3UJZ - chain A; structure by X-ray diffraction, 2.50 A resolution.

[Chain A]
Protein: Metalloprotease stcE
Organism: Escherichia coli
Notes: EC 3.4.24.-
Reference sequence: O82882 (STCE_ECO57); residue numbers follow UniProt; this construct covers 36-898
Chain sequence (869 residues; each row starts with the number of its first residue):
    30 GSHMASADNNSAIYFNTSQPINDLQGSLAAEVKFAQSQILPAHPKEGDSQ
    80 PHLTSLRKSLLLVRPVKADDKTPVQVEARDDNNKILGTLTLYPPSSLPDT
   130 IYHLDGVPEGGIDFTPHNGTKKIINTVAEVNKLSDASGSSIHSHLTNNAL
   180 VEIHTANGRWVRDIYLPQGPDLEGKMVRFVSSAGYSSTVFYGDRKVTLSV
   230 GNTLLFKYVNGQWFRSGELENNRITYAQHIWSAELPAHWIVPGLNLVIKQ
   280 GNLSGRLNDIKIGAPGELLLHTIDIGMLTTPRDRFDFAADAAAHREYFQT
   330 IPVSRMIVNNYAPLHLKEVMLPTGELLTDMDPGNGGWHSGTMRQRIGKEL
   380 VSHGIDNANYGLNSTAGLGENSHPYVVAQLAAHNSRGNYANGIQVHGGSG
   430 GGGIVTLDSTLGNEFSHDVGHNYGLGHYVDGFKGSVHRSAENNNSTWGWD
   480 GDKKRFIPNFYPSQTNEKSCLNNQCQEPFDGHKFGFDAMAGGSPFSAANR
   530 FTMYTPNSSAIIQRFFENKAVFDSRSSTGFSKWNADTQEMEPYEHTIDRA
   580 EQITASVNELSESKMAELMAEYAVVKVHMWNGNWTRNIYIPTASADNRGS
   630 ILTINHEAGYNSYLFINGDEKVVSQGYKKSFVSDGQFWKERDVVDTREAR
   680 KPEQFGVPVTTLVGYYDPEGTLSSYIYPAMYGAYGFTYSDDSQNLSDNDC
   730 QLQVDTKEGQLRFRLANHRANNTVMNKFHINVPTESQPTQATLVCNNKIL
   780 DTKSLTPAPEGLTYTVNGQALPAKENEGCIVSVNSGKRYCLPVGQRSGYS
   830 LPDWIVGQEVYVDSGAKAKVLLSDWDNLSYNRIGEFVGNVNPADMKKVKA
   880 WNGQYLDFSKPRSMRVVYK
Disordered / not traced: 30-38, 138-247, 577-676, 719-753, 768-778
Sequence notes: expression tag (30-35); engineered mutation Ala318 (Lys in O82882), Ala320 (Lys in O82882), Ala321 (Glu in O82882), Asp447 (Glu in O82882)
Modified / non-standard residues: Mse33, Mse205, Mse594, Mse598, Mse608 (selenomethionine); Mse306, Mse335, Mse349, Mse359, Mse371, Mse518, Mse532, Mse569, Mse709, Mse754, Mse874, Mse893 (selenomethionine; parent Met)
Disulfides: Cys499-Cys504, Cys808-Cys819
Ion coordination: Zn2+: His446, His450, His456
Curated features (UniProtKB/Swiss-Prot):
  - binding site (Zn(2+)): His446, His450, His456
Reported in the primary citation:
  - Zn2+ coordination: His446, His450, His456
  - specificity-determining residues: Trp366, His367
  - catalytic residues: His367, Tyr457 (proposed by the authors, not directly observed)
  - specificity-determining residues: Arg372, Lys377 (proposed by the authors, not directly observed)

[Summary]
The Zn2+ site is built by His446, His450 and His456. UniProt lists 3 Zn2+-binding residues. From the paper:
catalytic residues His367 and Tyr457; Zn2+ coordination by His446, His450 and His456.
Chain A is Metalloprotease stcE (Escherichia coli); the structure, Crystal structure of enterohemorrhagic E.
coli StcE, was determined by X-ray diffraction together with 4DNY from the same study.
